Entry 2Q2Z (X-ray diffraction, 3.00 A resolution); this record covers chain A.

# Chain A
Protein: Kinesin-like protein KIF11
From: Homo sapiens
Reference sequence: P52732 (KIF11_HUMAN); residue numbers follow UniProt; this construct covers 2-368
Amino-acid sequence (367 residues; row label = number of the first residue in the row):
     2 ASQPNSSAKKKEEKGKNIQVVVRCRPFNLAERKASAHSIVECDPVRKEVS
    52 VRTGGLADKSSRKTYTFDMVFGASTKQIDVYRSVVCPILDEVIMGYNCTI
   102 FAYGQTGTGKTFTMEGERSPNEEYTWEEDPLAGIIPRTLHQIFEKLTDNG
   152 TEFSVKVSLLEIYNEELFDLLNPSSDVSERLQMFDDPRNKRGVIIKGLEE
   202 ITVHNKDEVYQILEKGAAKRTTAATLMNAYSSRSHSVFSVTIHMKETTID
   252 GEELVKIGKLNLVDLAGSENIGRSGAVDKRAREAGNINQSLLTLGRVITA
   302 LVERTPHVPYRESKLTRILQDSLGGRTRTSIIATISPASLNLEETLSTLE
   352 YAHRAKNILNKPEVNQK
Disordered / not traced: 2-17, 272-286, 363-368
Metal / ion sites: Mg2+: Thr112 (together with ADP)
Small-molecule neighbours:
  - ADP (adenosine-5'-diphosphate): Arg24, Arg26, Pro27, Gln106, Thr107, Gly108, Thr109, Gly110, Lys111, Thr112, Phe113, Glu118
  - MKK (1-[(4R)-4-[3-(4-acetylpiperazin-1-yl)propyl]-1-(2-fluoro-5-methylphenyl)-4-phenyl-4,5-dihydro-1H-pyrazol-3-yl]ethanone): Glu116, Gly117, Glu118, Arg119, Trp127, Ala133, Ile136, Pro137, Leu160, Tyr211, Leu214, Glu215, Gly217, Ala218, Arg221, Phe239
Curated features (UniProtKB/Swiss-Prot):
  - binding site (ATP): Gly105 to Thr112
  - modified residue: Lys146 (N6-acetyllysine)

# Overview
Ligands of chain A: ADP and compound MKK. UniProt lists 8 ATP-binding residues.
Chain A is Kinesin-like protein KIF11 (Homo sapiens); the structure, Crystal Structure of KSP in Complex with
Inhibitor 22, was determined by X-ray diffraction, deposited together with 2Q2Y.
